PDB entry 6TDX | electron microscopy, 3.30 A resolution | chains O and P of the 14 polymer chains in the assembly

[Chain O (and P)]
Molecule: ATP synthase subunit c
Organism: Euglena gracilis
Notes: chain P of this document is another copy of the same molecule, construct and numbering; everything in this record applies to it too
Amino-acid sequence (104 residues; numbered 1 to 104; the number before each row is that of its first residue):
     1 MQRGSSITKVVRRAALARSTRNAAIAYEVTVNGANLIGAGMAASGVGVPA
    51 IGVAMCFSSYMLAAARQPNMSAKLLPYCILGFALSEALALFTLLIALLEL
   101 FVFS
Not modelled in the structure: 1-23
What the authors report for this chain:
  - catalytic residues: Glu86 (proposed by the authors, not directly observed)

[Chain O / chain P interface]
Pairs across the interface - 77 pairs, chain O then chain P:
  Ala24(O) with Ala26(P)
  Ile25(O) with Ala26(P), hydrogen bond (backbone-backbone); Tyr27(P), hydrophobic; Glu28(P), hydrogen bond (backbone-backbone)
  Ala26(O) with Glu28(P)
  Tyr27(O) with Tyr27(P); Glu28(P), hydrogen bond (backbone-backbone); Val29(P); Thr30(P), hydrogen bond (backbone-backbone)
  Glu28(O) with Thr30(P); Asn32(P)
  Val29(O) with Thr30(P), hydrogen bond (backbone-backbone); Val31(P); Asn32(P), hydrogen bond (backbone-backbone)
  Thr30(O) with Asn32(P)
  Ala34(O) with Gly33(P); Leu36(P); Ile37(P), hydrophobic
  Asn35(O) with Leu36(P)
  Gly38(O) with Leu36(P); Gly40(P)
  Met41(O) with Gly40(P); Met41(P), hydrophobic; Ser44(P), hydrogen bond (backbone-side chain)
  Ala42(O) with Gly40(P), hydrogen bond (backbone-backbone); Ala43(P), hydrophobic
  Gly45(O) with Ser44(P)
  Val48(O) with Gly47(P); Val48(P)
  Pro49(O) with Gly47(P); Ala50(P), hydrophobic
  Ile51(O) with Ile51(P), hydrophobic
  Gly52(O) with Ala50(P); Ala54(P)
  Met55(O) with Ile51(P), hydrophobic; Ala54(P); Met55(P), hydrogen bond (side chain-backbone); Ser58(P)
  Cys56(O) with Met61(P)
  Ser59(O) with Ser58(P); Met61(P), hydrogen bond
  Tyr60(O) with Met61(P), hydrogen bond (backbone-side chain)
  Ala63(O) with Met61(P); Ala65(P), hydrophobic
  Arg66(O) with Arg66(P)
  Gln67(O) with Ala65(P), hydrogen bond (side chain-backbone); Pro68(P)
  Met70(O) with Ala64(P); Pro68(P), hydrophobic
  Leu74(O) with Met61(P)
  Tyr77(O) with Phe57(P); Tyr60(P), hydrophobic; Met61(P); Leu75(P), hydrophobic
  Cys78(O) with Met61(P)
  Leu80(O) with Phe57(P), hydrophobic
  Gly81(O) with Phe57(P)
  Leu84(O) with Phe82(P), hydrophobic
  Ser85(O) with Ala50(P)
  Leu88(O) with Val46(P); Ala50(P); Glu86(P); Ala89(P), hydrophobic
  Phe91(O) with Leu93(P), hydrophobic
  Thr92(O) with Ala43(P); Val46(P)
  Ile95(O) with Ala39(P); Ala43(P), hydrophobic; Leu93(P), hydrophobic; Ala96(P), hydrophobic; Leu97(P), hydrophobic
  Leu98(O) with Phe101(P), hydrophobic
  Glu99(O) with Leu36(P); Ala39(P); Leu100(P)
  Phe103(O) with Leu36(P), hydrophobic; Leu100(P)
Other interface residues (no listed pair), chain O (42 interface residues in all): Val31, Ile37, Leu62
Other interface residues (no listed pair), chain P (43 interface residues in all): Asn35, Pro49, Val53, Leu62

[Overview]
42 residues of chain O face 43 of chain P across their interface; the contacts include 12 hydrogen bonds.
Polar pairs include Met41(O)-Ser44(P), Met55(O)-Met55(P) and Ser59(O)-Met61(P). The paper reports the
catalytic residue Glu86(O).
Both chains are ATP synthase subunit c (Euglena gracilis). Entry 6TDX (Cryo-EM structure of Euglena gracilis
mitochondrial ATP synthase, rotor, rotational state 1) was determined by electron microscopy together with
6TDU, 6TDV, 6TDW, 6TDY, 6TDZ and 6TE0 from the same study.
